Entry 9C0B (electron microscopy, 3.26 A resolution); this record covers chains H and T of the 14 polymer chains in the assembly.

== Chain H (and T) ==
Name: 60 kDa chaperonin
Organism: Escherichia coli
Notes: chain T of this document is another copy of the same molecule, construct and numbering; everything in this record applies to it too
UniProtKB: Q548M1 (Q548M1_ECOLX); residue numbers follow UniProt; this construct covers 1-548
Sequence (548 residues; row label = number of the first residue in the row):
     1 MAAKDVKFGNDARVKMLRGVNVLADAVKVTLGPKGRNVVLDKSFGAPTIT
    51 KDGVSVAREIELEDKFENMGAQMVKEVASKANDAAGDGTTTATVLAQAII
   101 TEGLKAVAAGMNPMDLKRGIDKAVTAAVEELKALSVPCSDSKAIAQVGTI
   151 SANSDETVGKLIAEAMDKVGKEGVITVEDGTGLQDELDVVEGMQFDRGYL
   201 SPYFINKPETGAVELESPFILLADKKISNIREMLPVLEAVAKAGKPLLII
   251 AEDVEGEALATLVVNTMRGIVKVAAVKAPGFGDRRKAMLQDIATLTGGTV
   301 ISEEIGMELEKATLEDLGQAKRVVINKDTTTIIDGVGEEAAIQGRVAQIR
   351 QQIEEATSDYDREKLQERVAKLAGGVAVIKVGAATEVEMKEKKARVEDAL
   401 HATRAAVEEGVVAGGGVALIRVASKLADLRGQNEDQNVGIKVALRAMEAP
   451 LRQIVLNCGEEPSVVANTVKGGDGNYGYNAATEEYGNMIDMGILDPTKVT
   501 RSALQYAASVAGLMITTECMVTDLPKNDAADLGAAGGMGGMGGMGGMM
Not modelled in the structure: 1, 526-548
Ligand contacts: A1AS6 (N-(2-{4-[4-(aminomethyl)benzene-1-sulfonamido]phenyl}-1,3-benzoxazol-5-yl)-5-chlorothiophene-2-sulfonamide): Glu102, Ala106, Ala109, Gly110, Met111, Glu434, Asp435, Val438, Lys441, Val442, Arg445

== Chain H / chain T interface ==
Pairs across the interface (7; chain H residue first):
  Glu461(H) with Ser463(T)
  Ser463(H) with Ser463(T), hydrogen bond; Val464(T)
  Val464(H) with Ser463(T); Val464(T), hydrophobic
  Asn467(H) with Glu461(T); Val464(T)
Interface residues without a listed pair, chain T (4 interface residues in all): Asn467

== Summary ==
Chain H and chain T each contribute 4 residues to their interface; the contacts include 1 hydrogen bond. The
hydrogen-bonded pair is Ser463(H)-Ser463(T). Ligands of chain H: compound A1AS6.
Both chains are 60 kDa chaperonin (Escherichia coli). Entry 9C0B (E.coli GroEL + PBZ1587 inhibitor) was
determined by electron microscopy (same publication as 9C0C and 9C0D).
